PDB entry 7MKI | electron microscopy, 3.50 A resolution | chains I and J of the 8 polymer chains in the assembly

Chain I:
Protein: DNA-directed RNA polymerase subunit beta
From: Escherichia coli
Notes: EC 2.7.7.6
Reference sequence: P0A8V4 (RPOB_ECO57); numbering as in UniProt (aligned over 1-1342)
Sequence (1342 residues; row label = number of the first residue in the row):
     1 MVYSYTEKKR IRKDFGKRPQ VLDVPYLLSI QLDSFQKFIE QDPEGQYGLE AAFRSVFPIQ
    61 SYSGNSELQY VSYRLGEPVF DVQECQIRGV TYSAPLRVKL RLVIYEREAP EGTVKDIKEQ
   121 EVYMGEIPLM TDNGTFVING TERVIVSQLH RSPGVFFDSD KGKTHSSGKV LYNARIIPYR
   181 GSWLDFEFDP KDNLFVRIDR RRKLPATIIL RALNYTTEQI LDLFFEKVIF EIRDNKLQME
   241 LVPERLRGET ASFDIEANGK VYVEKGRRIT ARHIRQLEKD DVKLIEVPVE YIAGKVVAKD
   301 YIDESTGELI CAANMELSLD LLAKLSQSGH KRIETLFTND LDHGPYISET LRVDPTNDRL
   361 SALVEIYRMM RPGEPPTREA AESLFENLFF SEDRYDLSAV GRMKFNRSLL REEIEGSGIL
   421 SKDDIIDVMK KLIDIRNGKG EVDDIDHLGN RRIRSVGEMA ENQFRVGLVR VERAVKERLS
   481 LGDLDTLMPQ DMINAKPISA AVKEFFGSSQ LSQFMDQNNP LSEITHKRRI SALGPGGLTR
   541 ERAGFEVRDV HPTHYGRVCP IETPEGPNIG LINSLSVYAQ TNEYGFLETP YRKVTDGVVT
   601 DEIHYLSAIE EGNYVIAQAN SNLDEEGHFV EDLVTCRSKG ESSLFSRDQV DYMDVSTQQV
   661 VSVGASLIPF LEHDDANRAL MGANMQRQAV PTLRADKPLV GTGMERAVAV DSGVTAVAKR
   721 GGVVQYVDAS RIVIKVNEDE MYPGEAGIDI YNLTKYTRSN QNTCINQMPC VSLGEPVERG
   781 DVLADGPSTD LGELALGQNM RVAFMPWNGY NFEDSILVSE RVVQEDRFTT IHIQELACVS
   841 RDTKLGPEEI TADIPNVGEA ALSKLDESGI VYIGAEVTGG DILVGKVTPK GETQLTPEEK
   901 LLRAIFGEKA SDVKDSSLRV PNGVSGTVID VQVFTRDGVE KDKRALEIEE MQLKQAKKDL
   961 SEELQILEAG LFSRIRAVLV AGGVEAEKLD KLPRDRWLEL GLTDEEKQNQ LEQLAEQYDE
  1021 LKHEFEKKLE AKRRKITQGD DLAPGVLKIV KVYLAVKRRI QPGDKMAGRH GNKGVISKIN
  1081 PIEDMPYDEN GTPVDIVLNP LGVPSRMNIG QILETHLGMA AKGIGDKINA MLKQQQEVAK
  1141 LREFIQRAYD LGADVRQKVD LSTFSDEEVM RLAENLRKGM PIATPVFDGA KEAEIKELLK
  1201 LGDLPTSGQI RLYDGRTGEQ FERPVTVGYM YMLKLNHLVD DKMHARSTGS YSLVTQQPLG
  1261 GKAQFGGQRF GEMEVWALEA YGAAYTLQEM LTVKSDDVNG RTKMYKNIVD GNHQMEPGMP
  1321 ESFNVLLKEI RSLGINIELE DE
Disordered / not traced: 1, 1342
Residues lining bound ligands:
  - chapso (1N7), molecule 1: Gln46, Tyr47, Tyr179, Asp396, Ser398, Ala399, Val400, Arg452, Glu458, Glu461, Glu583, Tyr584
  - chapso (1N7), molecule 2: Gln725, Tyr726, Glu962, Gln965, Ile966, Ala969
Curated features (UniProtKB/Swiss-Prot):
  - modified residue (N6-acetyllysine): Lys1022, Lys1200

Chain J:
Protein: DNA-directed RNA polymerase subunit beta'
From: Escherichia coli
Notes: EC 2.7.7.6
Reference sequence: A0A4S1NBU2 (A0A4S1NBU2_ECOLX); residues 1-1407 here = UniProt positions 1-1407
Sequence (1407 residues; numbered 1 to 1407; the number before each row is that of its first residue):
     1 MKDLLKFLKA QTKTEEFDAI KIALASPDMI RSWSFGEVKK PETINYRTFK PERDGLFCAR
    61 IFGPVKDYEC LCGKYKRLKH RGVICEKCGV EVTQTKVRRE RMGHIELASP TAHIWFLKSL
   121 PSRIGLLLDM PLRDIERVLY FESYVVIEGG MTNLERQQIL TEEQYLDALE EFGDEFDAKM
   181 GAEAIQALLK SMDLEQECEQ LREELNETNS ETKRKKLTKR IKLLEAFVQS GNKPEWMILT
   241 VLPVLPPDLR PLVPLDGGRF ATSDLNDLYR RVINRNNRLK RLLDLAAPDI IVRNEKRMLQ
   301 EAVDALLDNG RRGRAITGSN KRPLKSLADM IKGKQGRFRQ NLLGKRVDYS GRSVITVGPY
   361 LRLHQCGLPK KMALELFKPF IYGKLELRGL ATTIKAAKKM VEREEAVVWD ILDEVIREHP
   421 VLLNRAPTLH RLGIQAFEPV LIEGKAIQLH PLVCAAYNAD FDGDQMAVHV PLTLEAQLEA
   481 RALMMSTNNI LSPANGEPII VPSQDVVLGL YYMTRDCVNA KGEGMVLTGP KEAERLYRSG
   541 LASLHARVKV RITEYEKDAN GELVAKTSLK DTTVGRAILW MIVPKGLPYS IVNQALGKKA
   601 ISKMLNTCYR ILGLKPTVIF ADQIMYTGFA YAARSGASVG IDDMVIPEKK HEIISEAEAE
   661 VAEIQEQFQS GLVTAGERYN KVIDIWAAAN DRVSKAMMDN LQTETVINRD GQEEKQVSFN
   721 SIYMMADSGA RGSAAQIRQL AGMRGLMAKP DGSIIETPIT ANFREGLNVL QYFISTHGAR
   781 KGLADTALKT ANSGYLTRRL VDVAQDLVVT EDDCGTHEGI MMTPVIEGGD VKEPLRDRVL
   841 GRVTAEDVLK PGTADILVPR NTLLHEQWCD LLEENSVDAV KVRSVVSCDT DFGVCAHCYG
   901 RDLARGHIIN KGEAIGVIAA QSIGEPGTQL TMRTFHIGGA ASRAAAESSI QVKNKGSIKL
   961 SNVKSVVNSS GKLVITSRNT ELKLIDEFGR TKESYKVPYG AVLAKGDGEQ VAGGETVANW
  1021 DPHTMPVITE VSGFVRFTDM IDGQTITRQT DELTGLSSLV VLDSAERTAG GKDLRPALKI
  1081 VDAQGNDVLI PGTDMPAQYF LPGKAIVQLE DGVQISSGDT LARIPQESGG TKDITGGLPR
  1141 VADLFEARRP KEPAILAEIS GIVSFGKETK GKRRLVITPV DGSDPYEEMI PKWRQLNVFE
  1201 GERVERGDVI SDGPEAPHDI LRLRGVHAVT RYIVNEVQDV YRLQGVKIND KHIEVIVRQM
  1261 LRKATIVNAG SSDFLEGEQV EYSRVKIANR ELEANGKVGA TYSRDLLGIT KASLATESFI
  1321 SAASFQETTR VLTEAAVAGK RDELRGLKEN VIVGRLIPAG TGYAYHQDRM RRRAAGEAPA
  1381 APQVTAEDAS ASLAELLNAG LGGSDNE
Disordered / not traced: 1-15, 302, 932-947, 1127-1134, 1376-1407
Sequence notes: conflict Val1384 (Met in A0A4S1NBU2)
Bound ions: Zn2+ site 1: Cys70, Cys72, Cys85, Cys88; Mg2+: Asp460, Asp462, Asp464; Zn2+ site 2: Cys814, Cys888, Cys895, Cys898

Interface between chain I and chain J:
Contacting residue pairs (330):
  Phe545(I) - Ala784(J)
  Phe545(I) - Asp785(J)
  Phe545(I) - Leu788(J)  hydrophobic
  Arg548(I) - Arg780(J)
  Arg548(I) - Leu788(J)
  Asp549(I) - Lys781(J)
  Val550(I) - Pro750(J)
  Val550(I) - Phe773(J)  hydrophobic
  Val550(I) - His777(J)
  His551(I) - Phe773(J)
  Tyr555(I) - Val769(J)
  Cys559(I) - Arg780(J)
  Pro560(I) - Phe773(J)  hydrophobic
  Pro560(I) - Thr776(J)
  Pro560(I) - Arg780(J)  hydrogen bond (backbone-side chain)
  Ile561(I) - Tyr772(J)  hydrophobic
  Ile561(I) - Thr776(J)
  Thr563(I) - Arg780(J)
  Gly566(I) - Ala787(J)
  Ile569(I) - Leu783(J)
  Ile569(I) - Ala787(J)  hydrophobic
  Gly570(I) - Arg780(J)
  Asn573(I) - Arg780(J)
  Gln618(I) - Leu770(J)
  Asn620(I) - Val769(J)
  Glu641(I) - Lys749(J)
  Ser642(I) - Leu770(J)
  Thr657(I) - Val769(J)
  Val660(I) - Val769(J)  hydrophobic
  Leu671(I) - Tyr772(J)
  Glu672(I) - Gly766(J)
  Glu672(I) - Leu767(J)  hydrogen bond (backbone-backbone)
  His673(I) - Phe763(J)  hydrogen bond (side chain-backbone)
  His673(I) - Arg764(J)
  His673(I) - Glu765(J)
  His673(I) - Gly766(J)  hydrogen bond (side chain-backbone)
  Asp674(I) - Phe763(J)
  Asp674(I) - Tyr772(J)  hydrogen bond (backbone-side chain)
  Asp675(I) - Tyr772(J)  hydrogen bond (backbone-side chain)
  Ala676(I) - Tyr772(J)
  Ala676(I) - Ser775(J)
  Ala676(I) - Ala779(J)  hydrophobic
  Asn677(I) - Ala779(J)
  Asn677(I) - Leu783(J)
  Ala679(I) - Tyr772(J)
  Leu680(I) - Leu783(J)  hydrophobic
  Phe804(I) - Ser638(J)  hydrogen bond (backbone-side chain)
  Pro806(I) - Asp505(J)
  Pro806(I) - Ala632(J)
  Pro806(I) - Ala633(J)
  Pro806(I) - Ala637(J)
  Asn808(I) - Pro359(J)
  Asn808(I) - Phe629(J)
  Asn808(I) - Ala633(J)
  Gly809(I) - Val357(J)
  Gly809(I) - Pro359(J)
  Gly809(I) - Phe629(J)
  Tyr810(I) - Pro359(J)
  Tyr810(I) - Tyr360(J)
  Phe812(I) - Val357(J)  hydrophobic
  Phe812(I) - Phe461(J)  hydrophobic
  Phe812(I) - Ser503(J)
  Phe812(I) - Gln504(J)  hydrogen bond (backbone-side chain)
  Phe812(I) - Phe629(J)  hydrophobic
  Glu813(I) - Asp460(J)
  Glu813(I) - Phe461(J)
  Glu813(I) - Gln504(J)
  Asp814(I) - Phe461(J)
  Asp814(I) - Asp462(J)
  Ser815(I) - Val357(J)
  Ser815(I) - Phe461(J)
  Arg841(I) - Gly257(J)
  Gln894(I) - Arg77(J)
  Gln1061(I) - Lys445(J)
  Pro1062(I) - Ala446(J)
  Lys1065(I) - Asp462(J)
  Lys1073(I) - Asp462(J)
  Gly1074(I) - Phe461(J)
  Val1075(I) - Val354(J)  hydrophobic
  Val1075(I) - Ile355(J)
  Val1075(I) - Thr356(J)
  Val1075(I) - Phe461(J)
  Val1075(I) - Gly463(J)
  Ile1076(I) - Thr356(J)
  Ser1077(I) - Val357(J)
  Asn1099(I) - Gln504(J)
  Asn1099(I) - Asp505(J)
  Pro1100(I) - Ala637(J)
  Pro1100(I) - Val639(J)  hydrophobic
  Pro1100(I) - Met725(J)
  Leu1101(I) - Gln504(J)
  Leu1101(I) - Asp505(J)
  Leu1101(I) - Met725(J)  hydrophobic
  Leu1101(I) - Ala730(J)
  Leu1101(I) - Arg731(J)
  Pro1104(I) - Met725(J)  hydrophobic
  Pro1104(I) - Gln736(J)
  Ser1105(I) - Arg731(J)  hydrogen bond
  Ser1105(I) - Gln736(J)
  Arg1106(I) - Arg731(J)
  Met1107(I) - Gln736(J)
  Met1107(I) - Gln739(J)
  Met1107(I) - Leu740(J)  hydrophobic
  Met1107(I) - Phe763(J)  hydrophobic
  Ile1109(I) - Ile641(J)  hydrophobic
  Ile1109(I) - Met644(J)  hydrophobic
  Ile1109(I) - Leu740(J)  hydrophobic
  Ile1109(I) - Phe763(J)  hydrophobic
  Ile1112(I) - Val639(J)
  Ile1112(I) - Ile641(J)
  Leu1113(I) - Ile641(J)  hydrophobic
  His1116(I) - Ile641(J)
  Phe1187(I) - Leu767(J)
  Phe1187(I) - Asn768(J)
  Phe1187(I) - Val769(J)  hydrophobic
  Phe1187(I) - Tyr772(J)  hydrophobic
  Glu1192(I) - Arg764(J)  salt bridge
  Lys1196(I) - Asp642(J)  salt bridge
  Ser1207(I) - Asp642(J)
  Gln1209(I) - Gly640(J)  hydrogen bond (side chain-backbone)
  Thr1217(I) - Arg634(J)
  Glu1219(I) - Arg538(J)  salt bridge
  Phe1221(I) - Ala633(J)
  Glu1222(I) - Tyr512(J)  hydrogen bond
  Glu1222(I) - Tyr537(J)
  Glu1222(I) - Ser635(J)
  Glu1222(I) - Gly636(J)
  Arg1223(I) - Tyr512(J)
  Arg1223(I) - Ser635(J)
  Arg1223(I) - Gly636(J)
  Arg1223(I) - Phe719(J)  hydrogen bond (side chain-backbone)
  Arg1223(I) - Ser721(J)  hydrogen bond
  Val1225(I) - Gly636(J)
  Val1225(I) - Ser638(J)
  Thr1226(I) - Ser638(J)  hydrogen bond
  Thr1226(I) - Val639(J)  hydrogen bond (side chain-backbone)
  Thr1226(I) - Gly640(J)
  Val1239(I) - Val354(J)  hydrophobic
  Val1239(I) - Lys445(J)
  Asp1240(I) - Lys445(J)
  Lys1242(I) - Arg352(J)
  Lys1242(I) - Val354(J)
  Met1243(I) - Arg352(J)
  Met1243(I) - Ser353(J)
  Met1243(I) - Lys371(J)
  Met1243(I) - Met372(J)  hydrophobic
  Met1243(I) - Lys445(J)
  His1244(I) - Gly351(J)
  His1244(I) - Arg352(J)  hydrogen bond (backbone-backbone)
  Ala1245(I) - Ser350(J)
  Ala1245(I) - Gly351(J)
  Ala1245(I) - Met372(J)  hydrophobic
  Ala1245(I) - Glu375(J)
  Ala1245(I) - Leu376(J)  hydrophobic
  Arg1246(I) - Asp348(J)  salt bridge
  Arg1246(I) - Tyr349(J)  hydrogen bond (backbone-backbone)
  Arg1246(I) - Ser350(J)  hydrogen bond (backbone-backbone)
  Ser1247(I) - Asp348(J)
  Ser1247(I) - Tyr349(J)
  Ser1247(I) - Glu375(J)  hydrogen bond (side chain-backbone)
  Thr1248(I) - Tyr349(J)
  Tyr1251(I) - Asp348(J)  hydrogen bond
  Leu1253(I) - Arg99(J)  hydrogen bond (backbone-side chain)
  Leu1253(I) - Pro251(J)  hydrophobic
  Leu1253(I) - Val253(J)  hydrophobic
  Val1254(I) - Arg99(J)  hydrogen bond (backbone-side chain)
  Val1254(I) - Leu249(J)
  Val1254(I) - Arg337(J)
  Thr1255(I) - Arg337(J)
  Thr1255(I) - Asn341(J)
  Gln1256(I) - Arg99(J)
  Gln1257(I) - Asn341(J)  hydrogen bond (side chain-backbone)
  Gln1257(I) - Lys345(J)
  Pro1258(I) - Arg346(J)
  Pro1258(I) - Asp348(J)
  Leu1259(I) - Arg346(J)
  Phe1265(I) - Glu375(J)
  Gly1267(I) - Arg346(J)  hydrogen bond (backbone-side chain)
  Gly1267(I) - Val347(J)
  Gly1267(I) - Ser350(J)
  Gln1268(I) - Arg346(J)
  Gln1268(I) - Val347(J)  hydrogen bond (backbone-backbone)
  Gln1268(I) - Ser350(J)  hydrogen bond (backbone-side chain)
  Gln1268(I) - Arg352(J)
  Gln1268(I) - Ala467(J)
  Arg1269(I) - Gln340(J)  hydrogen bond (side chain-backbone)
  Arg1269(I) - Gly344(J)  hydrogen bond (side chain-backbone)
  Arg1269(I) - Lys345(J)
  Phe1270(I) - Gly344(J)
  Phe1270(I) - Lys345(J)  hydrogen bond (backbone-backbone)
  Phe1270(I) - Val347(J)  hydrophobic
  Phe1270(I) - His469(J)
  Glu1272(I) - Leu343(J)
  Met1273(I) - Thr428(J)
  Glu1274(I) - Asn424(J)  hydrogen bond
  Glu1274(I) - Ala426(J)
  Glu1274(I) - Thr428(J)  hydrogen bond
  Glu1274(I) - Ile434(J)
  Val1275(I) - Leu343(J)
  Trp1276(I) - Arg798(J)
  Trp1276(I) - Val801(J)
  Trp1276(I) - Val917(J)
  Trp1276(I) - Gln921(J)
  Ala1277(I) - Thr428(J)
  Ala1277(I) - Ile434(J)  hydrophobic
  Ala1277(I) - Gln921(J)
  Leu1278(I) - Met484(J)  hydrophobic
  Glu1279(I) - Gln805(J)  hydrogen bond
  Glu1279(I) - Ala914(J)
  Glu1279(I) - Val917(J)
  Glu1279(I) - Leu1347(J)
  Glu1279(I) - Val1351(J)
  Ala1280(I) - Arg431(J)
  Ala1280(I) - Glu913(J)
  Ala1280(I) - Ile918(J)
  Ala1280(I) - Gln921(J)
  Tyr1281(I) - Arg431(J)  hydrogen bond (side chain-backbone)
  Tyr1281(I) - Ile434(J)  hydrogen bond (side chain-backbone)
  Tyr1281(I) - Met484(J)  hydrophobic
  Tyr1281(I) - Asn489(J)  hydrogen bond
  Gly1282(I) - Leu483(J)
  Gly1282(I) - Gly1360(J)
  Gly1282(I) - Thr1361(J)  hydrogen bond (backbone-backbone)
  Ala1283(I) - Glu479(J)
  Ala1283(I) - Leu483(J)
  Ala1283(I) - Met484(J)  hydrophobic
  Ala1284(I) - Glu479(J)
  Ala1284(I) - Leu1356(J)
  Ala1284(I) - Ile1357(J)
  Ala1284(I) - Gly1362(J)
  Tyr1285(I) - Glu475(J)
  Tyr1285(I) - Glu479(J)  hydrogen bond (backbone-side chain)
  Tyr1285(I) - Leu1356(J)  hydrophobic
  Tyr1285(I) - Thr1361(J)
  Thr1286(I) - Leu422(J)
  Thr1286(I) - Ala476(J)
  Thr1286(I) - Glu479(J)  hydrogen bond (backbone-side chain)
  Leu1287(I) - Val1351(J)  hydrophobic
  Leu1287(I) - Ile1357(J)  hydrophobic
  Gln1288(I) - Leu1356(J)
  Glu1289(I) - Pro471(J)
  Glu1289(I) - Leu472(J)  hydrogen bond (side chain-backbone)
  Glu1289(I) - Thr473(J)  hydrogen bond (side chain-backbone)
  Glu1289(I) - Ala476(J)
  Met1290(I) - Val347(J)
  Met1290(I) - Leu422(J)  hydrophobic
  Met1290(I) - His469(J)
  Leu1291(I) - Lys345(J)
  Leu1291(I) - Val1351(J)  hydrophobic
  Leu1291(I) - Gly1354(J)
  Thr1292(I) - Gly1354(J)  hydrogen bond (side chain-backbone)
  Lys1294(I) - Val347(J)
  Lys1294(I) - Asp348(J)  hydrogen bond (backbone-backbone)
  Lys1294(I) - Val470(J)  hydrogen bond (side chain-backbone)
  Lys1294(I) - Leu472(J)
  Ser1295(I) - Lys345(J)
  Ser1295(I) - Arg346(J)  hydrogen bond (side chain-backbone)
  Asp1296(I) - Lys345(J)
  Met1304(I) - Leu472(J)  hydrophobic
  Tyr1305(I) - Tyr349(J)
  Tyr1305(I) - Pro379(J)  hydrophobic
  Tyr1305(I) - Tyr382(J)
  Ile1308(I) - Pro379(J)  hydrophobic
  Ile1308(I) - Phe380(J)  hydrophobic
  Val1309(I) - Gly383(J)
  Val1309(I) - Glu386(J)
  Val1309(I) - Ile394(J)  hydrophobic
  His1313(I) - Phe380(J)
  His1313(I) - Leu472(J)
  His1313(I) - Thr473(J)
  His1313(I) - Leu474(J)
  His1313(I) - Gln477(J)
  Gly1318(I) - Gly1354(J)
  Met1319(I) - Val1353(J)
  Pro1320(I) - Val1353(J)
  Glu1321(I) - Arg99(J)  salt bridge
  Ser1322(I) - Asn341(J)
  Ser1322(I) - Leu342(J)
  Phe1323(I) - Ile20(J)  hydrophobic
  Phe1323(I) - Leu342(J)
  Phe1323(I) - Ile1352(J)  hydrophobic
  Val1325(I) - Arg99(J)
  Val1325(I) - Leu249(J)  hydrophobic
  Val1325(I) - Arg337(J)
  Leu1326(I) - Phe338(J)  hydrophobic
  Leu1326(I) - Leu342(J)  hydrophobic
  Lys1328(I) - Glu100(J)
  Lys1328(I) - Leu245(J)
  Lys1328(I) - Leu249(J)
  Glu1329(I) - Met330(J)
  Glu1329(I) - Ile331(J)
  Glu1329(I) - Arg337(J)  salt bridge
  Ile1330(I) - Ile331(J)  hydrophobic
  Arg1331(I) - Trp33(J)
  Ser1332(I) - Met102(J)
  Ser1332(I) - Pro243(J)
  Ser1332(I) - Leu245(J)
  Ser1332(I) - Tyr269(J)  hydrogen bond
  Ser1332(I) - Leu327(J)
  Leu1333(I) - Trp115(J)  hydrophobic
  Leu1333(I) - Pro243(J)
  Leu1333(I) - Leu307(J)
  Gly1334(I) - Leu24(J)
  Gly1334(I) - Ala25(J)  hydrogen bond (backbone-backbone)
  Gly1334(I) - His113(J)
  Ile1335(I) - Ile22(J)  hydrophobic
  Ile1335(I) - Ala23(J)
  Ile1335(I) - Trp33(J)
  Ile1335(I) - Phe116(J)  hydrophobic
  Ile1335(I) - Ala1336(J)  hydrophobic
  Asn1336(I) - Lys21(J)
  Asn1336(I) - Ile22(J)
  Asn1336(I) - Ala23(J)  hydrogen bond (backbone-backbone)
  Asn1336(I) - Leu24(J)
  Asn1336(I) - Ala25(J)
  Asn1336(I) - Met29(J)
  Asn1336(I) - Trp33(J)
  Ile1337(I) - Ile20(J)  hydrophobic
  Ile1337(I) - Lys21(J)
  Glu1338(I) - Ile20(J)
  Glu1338(I) - Lys21(J)  hydrogen bond (backbone-backbone)
  Leu1339(I) - Ala19(J)
  Leu1339(I) - Ile20(J)  hydrophobic
  Glu1340(I) - Phe17(J)
  Glu1340(I) - Asp18(J)  hydrogen bond (backbone-backbone)
  Glu1340(I) - Ala19(J)  hydrogen bond (backbone-backbone)
  Glu1340(I) - Lys21(J)
  Glu1340(I) - Arg1341(J)  salt bridge
  Asp1341(I) - Phe17(J)
  Asp1341(I) - Asp18(J)
Other interface residues (no listed pair), chain I (161 interface residues in all): Pro552, His554, Thr635, Met805, Trp807, Asn811, Lys844, Pro1044, Gly1063, Val1103, Asp1214, Pro1224, Gly1260, Gly1271, Val1293, Gln1314, Met1315
Other interface residues (no listed pair), chain J (185 interface residues in all): Glu16, Phe49, Leu239, Val244, Pro246, Asp256, Arg339, Lys378, Arg425, His430, Leu432, Gln435, Pro451, Gln465, Leu508, Ala630, Asp643, Asn720, Ile722, Met724, Gly732, Ile737, Arg744, Thr757, Ile774, Asp802, Leu1332, Arg1355

In short:
161 residues of chain I face 185 of chain J across their interface, with 50 hydrogen bonds and 7 salt bridges.
Among the polar pairs are Glu1192(I)-Arg764(J), Lys1196(I)-Asp642(J) and Glu1219(I)-Arg538(J). Chain I binds
chapso. Cys70(J), Cys72(J), Cys85(J) and Cys88(J) coordinate Zn2+ site 1.
Chain I is DNA-directed RNA polymerase subunit beta and chain J is DNA-directed RNA polymerase subunit beta',
both from Escherichia coli; the structure, Cryo-EM structure of Escherichia coli RNA polymerase bound to
lambda PR (-5G to C) promoter DNA, was determined by electron microscopy together with 7MKD, 7MKE and 7MKJ
from the same study.
